1U3A - chains A and B of the 4 polymer chains in the assembly; structure by X-ray diffraction, 2.00 A resolution.

# Chain A (and B)
Molecule: Thiol: disulfide interchange protein dsbA
From: Escherichia coli
Notes: chain B of this document is another copy of the same molecule, construct and numbering; everything in this record applies to it too
Reference sequence: P24991 (DSBA_ECOLI); residues 1-189 here correspond to UniProt positions 20-208 (UniProt number = residue number + 19)
Chain sequence (189 residues; each row starts with the number of its first residue):
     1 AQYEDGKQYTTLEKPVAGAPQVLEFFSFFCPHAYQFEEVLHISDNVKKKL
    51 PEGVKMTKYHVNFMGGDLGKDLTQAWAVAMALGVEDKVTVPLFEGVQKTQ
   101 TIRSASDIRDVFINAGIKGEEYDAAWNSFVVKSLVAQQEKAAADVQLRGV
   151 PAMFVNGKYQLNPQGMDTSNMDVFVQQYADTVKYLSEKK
Unresolved in the structure: 1, 189
Sequence notes: engineered mutation A33 (Cys52 in P24991)

# How chain A and chain B interact
Cross-chain cystine bridges: C30(A)-C30(B)
Contacting residue pairs - 41 pairs, chain A then chain B:
  F29(A) - M64(B)  hydrophobic
  C30(A) - C30(B)  disulfide
  C30(A) - P31(B)  hydrophobic
  C30(A) - H32(B)
  P31(A) - C30(B)  hydrophobic
  P31(A) - P31(B)  hydrophobic
  P31(A) - Q35(B)
  H32(A) - C30(B)
  H32(A) - F63(B)
  H32(A) - G149(B)
  H32(A) - V150(B)  hydrogen bond (side chain-backbone)
  Y34(A) - P163(B)
  Y34(A) - Q164(B)
  Y34(A) - T168(B)
  Q35(A) - P31(B)
  Q35(A) - Q35(B)
  Q35(A) - V39(B)
  Q35(A) - P151(B)
  E38(A) - Q35(B)
  V39(A) - Q35(B)
  F63(A) - H32(B)
  F63(A) - M64(B)
  M64(A) - F29(B)  hydrophobic
  M64(A) - F63(B)
  M64(A) - M64(B)
  R148(A) - Q97(B)
  R148(A) - K98(B)  hydrogen bond (side chain-backbone)
  R148(A) - T99(B)
  R148(A) - Q100(B)
  G149(A) - H32(B)
  V150(A) - H32(B)  hydrogen bond (backbone-side chain)
  P151(A) - Q35(B)
  Q164(A) - Y34(B)
  T168(A) - Y34(B)
  T168(A) - M171(B)
  S169(A) - S169(B)
  S169(A) - N170(B)  hydrogen bond (backbone-side chain)
  S169(A) - M171(B)  hydrogen bond (backbone-backbone)
  N170(A) - S169(B)
  N170(A) - N170(B)
  M171(A) - S169(B)  hydrogen bond (backbone-backbone)
Also at the interface, not in a pair above, chain A (21 interface residues in all): L147, P163
Also at the interface, not in a pair above, chain B (24 interface residues in all): G65, F174

# In short
21 residues of chain A and 24 residues of chain B are in contact; the contacts include 1 disulfide bond and 6
hydrogen bonds. Polar contacts include H32(A)-V150(B), R148(A)-K98(B) and S169(A)-N170(B).
Chain A and chain B are both Thiol: disulfide interchange protein dsbA (Escherichia coli); the structure,
mutant DsbA, was determined by X-ray diffraction (same publication as 1TI1).
